Entry 8RDU (electron microscopy, 2.30 A resolution); this record covers chains 3 and S of the 32 polymer chains in the assembly.

# Chain 3
Molecule: Target strand -LE
Sequence (133 nucleotides; each row starts with the number of its first residue):
     1 AATTAAATAGTCACAATGACATTAATCTGTCACCGACGACAGATAATTTG
    51 TCACTGTACACTACGCCTTTTGTGGAGATGTCTAATATCTACGTTTTAAC
   101 AGTGGCCTTATTAAATGACTTCTCAACCTTCAC
Disordered / not traced: 1-35

# Chain S
Molecule: TnsB
Source organism: Scytonema hofmannii
UniProt: A0A979HMQ2 (A0A979HMQ2_9CYAN); numbering as in UniProt (aligned over 2-584)
Sequence (584 residues; each row starts with the number of its first residue):
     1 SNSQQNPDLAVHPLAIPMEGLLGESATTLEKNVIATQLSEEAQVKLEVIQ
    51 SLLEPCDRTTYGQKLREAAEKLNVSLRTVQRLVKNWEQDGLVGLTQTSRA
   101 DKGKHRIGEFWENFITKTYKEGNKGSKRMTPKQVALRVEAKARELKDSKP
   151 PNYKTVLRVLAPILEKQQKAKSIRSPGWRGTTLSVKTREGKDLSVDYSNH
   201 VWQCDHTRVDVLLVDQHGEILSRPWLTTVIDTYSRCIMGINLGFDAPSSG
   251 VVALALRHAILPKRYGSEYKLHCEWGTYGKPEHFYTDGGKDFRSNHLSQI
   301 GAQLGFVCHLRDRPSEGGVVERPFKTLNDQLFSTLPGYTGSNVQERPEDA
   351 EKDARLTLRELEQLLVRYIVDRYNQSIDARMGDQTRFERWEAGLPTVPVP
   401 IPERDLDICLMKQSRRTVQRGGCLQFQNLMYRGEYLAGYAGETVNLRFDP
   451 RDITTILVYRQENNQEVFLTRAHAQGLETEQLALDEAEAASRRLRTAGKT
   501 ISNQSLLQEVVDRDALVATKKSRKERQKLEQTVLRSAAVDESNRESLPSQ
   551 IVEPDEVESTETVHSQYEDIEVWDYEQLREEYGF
Disordered / not traced: 1-30, 513-524, 543-584
Construct notes: expression tag (1)
Bound ions: Mg2+: Asp205, Asp287 (shared with 1 residue of chain 7)

# Chain 3 / chain S interface
Residue-residue contacts (28):
  DT55(3) - Arg174(S)  base contact
  DG56(3) - Arg174(S)  hydrogen bond to the base
  DT57(3) - Ser172(S)  hydrogen bond to the phosphate
  DT57(3) - Arg174(S)  base contact
  DA58(3) - Arg322(S)  base contact
  DA58(3) - Lys325(S)  sugar contact
  DC59(3) - Glu321(S)  sugar contact
  DC59(3) - Arg322(S)  base contact
  DC59(3) - Phe324(S)  phosphate contact
  DC59(3) - Lys325(S)  sugar contact
  DC59(3) - Asn328(S)  hydrogen bond to the phosphate
  DC59(3) - Ser341(S)  hydrogen bond to the phosphate
  DA60(3) - Thr207(S)  hydrogen bond to the phosphate
  DA60(3) - Pro314(S)  base contact
  DA60(3) - Ser315(S)  hydrogen bond to the base
  DA60(3) - Glu321(S)  base contact
  DC61(3) - Thr207(S)  base contact
  DC61(3) - Arg208(S)  hydrogen bond to the base
  DC61(3) - Trp225(S)  phosphate contact
  DC61(3) - Ser341(S)  base contact
  DA63(3) - Arg223(S)  salt bridge to the phosphate
  DA63(3) - Val343(S)  base contact
  DA63(3) - Arg346(S)  base contact
  DC64(3) - Ser222(S)  hydrogen bond to the phosphate
  DC64(3) - Arg223(S)  salt bridge to the phosphate
  DC64(3) - Arg346(S)  phosphate contact
  DC64(3) - Glu351(S)  base contact
  DG65(3) - Arg526(S)  salt bridge to the phosphate
Interface residues without a listed pair, chain S (24 interface residues in all): His206, Asp210, Leu212, Asp287, Thr339

# Summary
10 residues of chain 3 and 24 residues of chain S are in contact, with 8 hydrogen bonds and 3 salt bridges.
Among the polar pairs are DG56(3)-Arg174(S), DA60(3)-Ser315(S) and DC61(3)-Arg208(S). Asp205(S) and Asp287(S)
form the Mg2+ site.
Chain 3 is Target strand -LE and chain S is TnsB (Scytonema hofmannii); the structure, Conformational
Landscape of the Type V-K CRISPR-associated TransposonIntegration Assembly CAST V-K composite map, was
determined by electron microscopy together with 8RKT, 8RKU, 8RKV, 8AXA and 8AXB from the same study.
